PDB entry 1VBE | X-ray diffraction, 2.80 A resolution | chains 3 and 4 of the 5 polymer chains in the assembly

# Chain 3
Protein: Poliovirus type 3
Organism: Poliovirus type 3 (strains P3/LEON/37 AND P3/LEON 12A[1]B)
Notes: engineered mutation(s): CHAIN 1, F124L, F134L
Reference sequence: P03302 (POLG_POL3L); residues 1-235 here correspond to UniProt positions 340-574 (UniProt number = residue number + 339)
Chain sequence (235 residues; numbered 1 to 235; the number before each row is that of its first residue):
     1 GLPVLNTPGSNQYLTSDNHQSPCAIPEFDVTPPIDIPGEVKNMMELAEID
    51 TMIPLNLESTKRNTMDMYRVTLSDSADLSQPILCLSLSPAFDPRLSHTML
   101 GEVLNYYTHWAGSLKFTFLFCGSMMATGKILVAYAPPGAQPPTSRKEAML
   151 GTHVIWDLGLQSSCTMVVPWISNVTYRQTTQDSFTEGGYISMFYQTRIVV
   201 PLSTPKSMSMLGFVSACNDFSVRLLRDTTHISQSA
Ligand contacts: r78206 (J78; (methylpyridazine piperidine propyloxyphenyl)ethylacetate): Leu14, Ala24, Ile25

# Chain 4
Protein: Poliovirus type 3
Organism: Poliovirus type 3 (strains P3/LEON/37 AND P3/LEON 12A[1]B)
Notes: engineered mutation(s): CHAIN 1, F124L, F134L
Reference sequence: P03302 (POLG_POL3L); residues 2-69 here correspond to UniProt positions 1-68 (UniProt number = residue number - 1)
Chain sequence (68 residues; each row starts with the number of its first residue):
     2 GAQVSSQKVGAHENSNRAYGGSTINYTTINYYKDSASNAASKQDYSQDPS
    52 KFTEPLKDVLIKTAPALN
Unresolved in the structure: 17-22

# How chain 3 and chain 4 interact
Residue-residue contacts - 32 pairs, chain 3 then chain 4:
  Asn18(3) - Ala40(4)
  Asn18(3) - Ala41(4)  hydrogen bond (side chain-backbone)
  Asn18(3) - Lys43(4)
  Gln20(3) - Ile30(4)  hydrogen bond (side chain-backbone)
  Gln20(3) - Asn31(4)
  Gln20(3) - Tyr32(4)  hydrogen bond (side chain-backbone)
  Gln20(3) - Tyr33(4)
  Gln20(3) - Ser38(4)
  Gln20(3) - Ala40(4)
  Ser21(3) - Ser38(4)  hydrogen bond (backbone-side chain)
  Pro22(3) - Tyr33(4)
  Pro22(3) - Ser38(4)
  Cys23(3) - Asp35(4)
  Cys23(3) - Ser38(4)  hydrogen bond (backbone-side chain)
  Pro26(3) - Asp35(4)
  Glu27(3) - Lys34(4)  salt bridge
  Glu27(3) - Asp35(4)  hydrogen bond (backbone-side chain)
  Gly38(3) - Phe53(4)
  Glu39(3) - Gln48(4)  hydrogen bond (backbone-side chain)
  Glu39(3) - Lys52(4)  hydrogen bond (backbone-side chain)
  Glu39(3) - Phe53(4)
  Val40(3) - Phe53(4)  hydrophobic
  Lys41(3) - Tyr46(4)  hydrogen bond
  Lys41(3) - Gln48(4)
  Glu45(3) - Gln48(4)  hydrogen bond
  Glu45(3) - Phe53(4)
  Glu48(3) - Pro50(4)
  Glu48(3) - Thr54(4)
  Ile49(3) - Phe53(4)  hydrophobic
  Gln161(3) - Pro66(4)
  Gln161(3) - Ala67(4)  hydrogen bond (side chain-backbone)
  Gln161(3) - Leu68(4)  hydrogen bond (side chain-backbone)
Also at the interface, not in a pair above, chain 3 (18 interface residues in all): His19, Ile25, Leu160
Also at the interface, not in a pair above, chain 4 (23 interface residues in all): Ala37, Asn39, Ser47, Asp49

# Summary
The interface between chain 3 and chain 4 involves 18 residues on one side and 23 on the other; the contacts
include 12 hydrogen bonds and 1 salt bridge. Polar contacts include Glu27(3)-Lys34(4), Asn18(3)-Ala41(4) and
Gln20(3)-Ile30(4). Chain 3 binds r78206.
Here chain 3 is Poliovirus type 3 and chain 4 is Poliovirus type 3, both from Poliovirus type 3 (strains
P3/LEON/37 AND P3/LEON 12A[1]B). Entry 1VBE (Poliovirus (type 3, sabin strain, mutant 242-H2) complexed with
R78206) was determined by X-ray diffraction together with 1VBA, 1VBB, 1VBC and 1VBD from the same study.
